Entry 4S0R (X-ray diffraction, 3.50 A resolution); this record covers chains A and O of the 28 polymer chains in the assembly.

# Chain A
Protein: Glutamine synthetase
From: Bacillus subtilis
Notes: EC 6.3.1.2
Reference sequence: P12425 (GLNA_BACSU); residues 1-444 here = UniProt positions 1-444
Sequence (447 residues; each row starts with the number of its first residue; numbers below 1 keep their minus sign (Gly-2 is residue -2)):
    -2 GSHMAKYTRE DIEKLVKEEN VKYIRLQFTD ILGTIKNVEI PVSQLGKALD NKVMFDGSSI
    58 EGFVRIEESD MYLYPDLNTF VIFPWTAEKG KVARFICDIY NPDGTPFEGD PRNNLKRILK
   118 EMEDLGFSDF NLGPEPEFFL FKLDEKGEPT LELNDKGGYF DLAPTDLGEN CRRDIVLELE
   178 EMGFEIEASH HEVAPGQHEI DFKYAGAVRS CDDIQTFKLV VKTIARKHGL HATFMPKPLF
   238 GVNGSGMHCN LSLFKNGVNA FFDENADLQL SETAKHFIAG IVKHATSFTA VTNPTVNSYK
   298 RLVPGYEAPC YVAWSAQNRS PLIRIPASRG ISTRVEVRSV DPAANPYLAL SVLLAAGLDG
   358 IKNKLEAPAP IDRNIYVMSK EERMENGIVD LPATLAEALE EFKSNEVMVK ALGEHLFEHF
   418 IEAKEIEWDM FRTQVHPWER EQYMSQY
Not modelled in the structure: -2 to 1
Differences from the reference sequence: expression tag (-2 to 0)
Bound ions: Mg2+ site 1: Glu65 (shared with 2 residues of chain F); Mg2+ site 2: Glu132, Glu333; Mg2+ site 3: Glu134, Glu189, Glu196 (together with glutamine)
Ligand contacts: glutamine (GLN): Glu134, Tyr156, Glu189, Val190, Gln194, Glu196, Asn240, Gly241, Ser242, Gly243, His245, Arg298, Glu304, Arg335
Reported in the primary citation:
  - catalytic residues: Glu304 (citing earlier work)
  - conformationally variable residues (loop rearrangement): Leu148 to Gly155

# Chain O
Protein: TnrA peptide
Sequence (15 residues; numbered 746 to 760; the number before each row is that of its first residue):
   746 KMLEGQNAHF RYKNR

# Interface between chain A and chain O
Contacting residue pairs - 9 pairs, chain A then chain O:
  Leu29(A) with Lys758(O)
  Phe60(A) with His754(O); Phe755(O); Lys758(O); Asn759(O)
  Val61(A) with Phe755(O)
  Arg62(A) with His754(O), hydrogen bond
  Met427(A) with Asn759(O), hydrogen bond
  Gln431(A) with Arg760(O)
Other interface residues (no listed pair), chain A (7 interface residues in all): Ile63
Other interface residues (no listed pair), chain O (6 interface residues in all): Met747
From the paper, about this interface:
  - interface residues, chain A: Phe52(A), Phe60(A), Val61(A), Ile63(A), Lys400(A)
  - hot spots on chain A (mutagenesis) - E424K: abolished binding to TnrA
  - hot spots on chain A (mutagenesis) - G59R: abolished binding to TnrA (citing earlier work)

# Overview
The interface between chain A and chain O involves 7 residues on one side and 6 on the other; the contacts
include 2 hydrogen bonds. Among the polar pairs are Arg62(A)-His754(O) and Met427(A)-Asn759(O). Ligands of
chain A: glutamine. From the paper: the catalytic residue Glu304(A); E424K and G59R of chain A abolish binding
to TnrA.
Chain A is Glutamine synthetase (Bacillus subtilis) and chain O is TnrA peptide; the structure, Structure of
GS-TnrA complex, was determined by X-ray diffraction, deposited together with 4RX6, 4R22, 4R24, 4R25 and 4R4E.
